Entry 1DOB (X-ray diffraction, 2.00 A resolution); this record covers chain A.

[Chain A]
Protein: P-hydroxybenzoate hydroxylase
Organism: Pseudomonas aeruginosa
UniProt: P20586 (PHHY_PSEAE); residues 1-394 here = UniProt positions 1-394
Chain sequence (394 residues; numbered 1 to 394; the number before each row is that of its first residue):
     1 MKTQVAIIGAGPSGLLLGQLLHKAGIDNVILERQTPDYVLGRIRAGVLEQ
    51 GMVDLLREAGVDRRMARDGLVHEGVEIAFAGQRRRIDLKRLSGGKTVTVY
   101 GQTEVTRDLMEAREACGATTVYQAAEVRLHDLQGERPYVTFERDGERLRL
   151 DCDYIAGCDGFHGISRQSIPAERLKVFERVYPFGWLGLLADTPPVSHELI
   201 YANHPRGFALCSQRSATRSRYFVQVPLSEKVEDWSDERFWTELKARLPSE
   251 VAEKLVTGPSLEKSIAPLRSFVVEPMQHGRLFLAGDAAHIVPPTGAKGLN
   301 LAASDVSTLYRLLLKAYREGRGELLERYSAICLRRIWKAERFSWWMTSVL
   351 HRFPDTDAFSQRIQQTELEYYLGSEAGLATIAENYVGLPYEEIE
Construct notes: conflict F222 (Tyr in P20586)
Ligand contacts:
  - FAD (flavin-adenine dinucleotide): I8, G9, A10, G11, P12, S13, G14, L31, E32, R33, Q34, V39, R42, R44, A45, G46, V47, Q102, V127, C158, D159, G160, H162, G163, I164, R220, F222, A266, A284, G285, D286, P293, A296, K297, G298, L299, N300, A302
  - P-hydroxybenzoic acid (PHB): R44, A45, G46, V47, W185, L199, Y201, L210, S212, R214, R220, F222, P293, T294, G295, A296, Y385
UniProt features mapped onto this chain:
  - binding site (FAD): S13, E32, R42 to V47, Q102, D286, L299, N300
  - binding site (substrate): Y201, S212 to R214, P293
  - site (Important for catalytic activity): Y201, Y385
  - mutagenesis: A45 (A45G: The positions of the substrate and the flavin are not altered), Y201 (Y201F: Reduction of hydroxylase activity), R220 (R220Q: Lower affinity for p-OHB than the wild-type), N300 (N300D: The side chain of Asp300 moves away from the flavin, disrupting the interactions of the carboxamide group with the flavin O(2) atom, and the alpha-helix H10 that begins at residue 297 is ...), Y385 (Y385F: The positions of the substrate and the flavin are not altered)

[In short]
Ligands of chain A: flavin-adenine dinucleotide and P-hydroxybenzoic acid. Curated annotation (UniProt) lists
12 FAD-binding residues, 5 substrate-binding residues and 5 mutagenesis sites.
Chain A is P-hydroxybenzoate hydroxylase (Pseudomonas aeruginosa); the structure, The mobil flavin of 4-oh
benzoate hydroxylase: motion of a prosthetic group regulates catalysis, was determined by X-ray diffraction,
deposited together with 1DOC, 1DOD and 1DOE.
